4K4X - chains A and C of the 4 polymer chains in the assembly; structure by X-ray diffraction, 2.37 A resolution.

# Chain A
Name: RNA-dependent RNA polymerase
From: Human coxsackievirus B3
Notes: EC 2.7.7.48
UniProtKB: Q66338 (Q66338_9ENTO); residues 1-462 here correspond to UniProt positions 1724-2185 (UniProt number = residue number + 1723)
Sequence (472 residues; row label = number of the first residue in the row):
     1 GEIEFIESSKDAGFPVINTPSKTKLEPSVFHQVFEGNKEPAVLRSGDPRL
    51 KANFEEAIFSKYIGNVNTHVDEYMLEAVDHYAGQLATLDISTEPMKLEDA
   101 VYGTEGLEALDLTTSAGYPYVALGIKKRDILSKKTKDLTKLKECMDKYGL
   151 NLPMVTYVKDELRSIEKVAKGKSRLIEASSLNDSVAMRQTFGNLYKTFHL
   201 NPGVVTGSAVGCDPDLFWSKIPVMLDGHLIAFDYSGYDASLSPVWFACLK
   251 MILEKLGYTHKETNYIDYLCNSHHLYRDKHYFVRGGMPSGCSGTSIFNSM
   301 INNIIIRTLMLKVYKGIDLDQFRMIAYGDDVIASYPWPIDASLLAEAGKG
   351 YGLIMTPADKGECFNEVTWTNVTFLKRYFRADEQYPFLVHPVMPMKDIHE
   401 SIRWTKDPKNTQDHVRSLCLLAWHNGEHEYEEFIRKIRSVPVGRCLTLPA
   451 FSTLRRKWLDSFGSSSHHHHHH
Not modelled in the structure: 464-472
Differences from the reference sequence: variant Ile-252 (Leu1975 in Q66338); expression tag (463-472)
Metal / ion sites: Mg2+ near Asp-330 (its only coordinating residue here)
From the paper describing this entry:
  - binding site for the 24-nt RNA strand: Pro-20, Lys-22, Lys-127, Arg-188

# Chain C
Molecule: 14-nt RNA strand
Sequence (14 nucleotides; each row starts with the number of its first residue):
   688 UGUUCGACGAGAGA
Not modelled in the structure: 688

# Chain A / chain C interface
Contacting residue pairs (25; chain A residue first):
  Thr-113(A) / G696(C)  phosphate contact
  Lys-133(A) / A694(C)  salt bridge to the phosphate
  Lys-133(A) / C695(C)  salt bridge to the phosphate
  Ser-295(A) / A701(C)  base contact
  Tyr-327(A) / G700(C)  hydrogen bond to the base
  Tyr-327(A) / A701(C)  hydrogen bond to the sugar
  Gly-328(A) / A701(C)  sugar contact
  Asp-329(A) / A701(C)  phosphate contact
  Asp-330(A) / A701(C)  hydrogen bond to the phosphate
  Leu-375(A) / G700(C)  sugar contact
  Lys-376(A) / G700(C)  salt bridge to the phosphate
  Lys-376(A) / A701(C)  phosphate contact
  Arg-377(A) / G700(C)  sugar contact
  Met-393(A) / G700(C)  sugar contact
  Ser-401(A) / G698(C)  hydrogen bond to the phosphate
  Ser-401(A) / A699(C)  hydrogen bond to the phosphate
  Asn-410(A) / G696(C)  sugar contact
  Asn-410(A) / A697(C)  sugar contact
  Asp-413(A) / G696(C)  base contact
  Asp-413(A) / A697(C)  sugar contact
  His-414(A) / A697(C)  sugar contact
  His-414(A) / G698(C)  sugar contact
  Ser-417(A) / G698(C)  sugar contact
  Leu-418(A) / G698(C)  sugar contact
  Leu-421(A) / A699(C)  sugar contact
Interface residues without a listed pair, chain A (19 interface residues in all): Lys-406

# In short
The interface between chain A and chain C involves 19 residues on one side and 8 on the other, with 5 hydrogen
bonds and 3 salt bridges. Among the polar pairs are Tyr-327(A)/G700(C), Tyr-327(A)/A701(C) and
Asp-330(A)/A701(C). From the paper: a binding site for the 24-nt RNA strand at Pro-20(A), Lys-22(A) and
Lys-127(A) among others.
Chain A is RNA-dependent RNA polymerase (Human coxsackievirus B3) and chain C is a 14-nt RNA strand; the
structure, Coxsackievirus B3 polymerase elongation complex (r2_form), rna, was determined by X-ray diffraction
(same publication as 4K4S, 4K4T, 4K4U, 4K4V, 4K4W, 4K4Y, 4K4Z and 4K50).
